Entry 8OTS (electron microscopy, 3.30 A resolution); this record covers chains C and J of the 13 polymer chains in the assembly.

[Chain C]
Name: Histone H2A type 1-B/E
From: Homo sapiens
Reference sequence: P04908 (H2A1B_HUMAN); residues 0-129 here correspond to UniProt positions 1-130 (UniProt number = residue number + 1)
Sequence (133 residues; numbered -3 to 129; the number before each row is that of its first residue; numbers below 1 keep their minus sign (Gly-3 is residue -3)):
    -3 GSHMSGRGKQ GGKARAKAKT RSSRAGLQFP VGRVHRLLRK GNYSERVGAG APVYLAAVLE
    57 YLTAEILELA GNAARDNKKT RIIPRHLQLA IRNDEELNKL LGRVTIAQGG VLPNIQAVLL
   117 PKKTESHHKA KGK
Not modelled in the structure: -3 to 7, 117-129
Differences from the reference sequence: expression tag (-3 to -1)
Curated features (UniProtKB/Swiss-Prot):
  - modified residue: Ser1 (N-acetylserine), Arg3 (Citrulline), Lys5 (N6-(2-hydroxyisobutyryl)lysine), Lys9 (N6-(2-hydroxyisobutyryl)lysine), Lys13 (N6-(beta-hydroxybutyryl)lysine), Lys36 (N6-(2-hydroxyisobutyryl)lysine), Lys74 (N6-(2-hydroxyisobutyryl)lysine), Lys75 (N6-(2-hydroxyisobutyryl)lysine), Lys95 (N6-(2-hydroxyisobutyryl)lysine), Gln104 (N5-methylglutamine), Lys118 (N6-(2-hydroxyisobutyryl)lysine), Lys119 (N6-crotonyllysine), Thr120 (Phosphothreonine), Lys125 (N6-crotonyllysine)
  - cross-link (Glycyl lysine isopeptide (Lys-Gly)): Lys13 (interchain with G-Cter in ubiquitin), Lys15 (interchain with G-Cter in ubiquitin), Lys119 (interchain with G-Cter in ubiquitin)
Glycans and other covalent adducts: pentanedial (PTD) linked to Lys36

[Chain J]
Molecule: 127-nt DNA strand
Sequence (127 nucleotides; each row starts with the number of its first residue):
    14 ATCTGACACG TGCCTGGAGA CTAGGGAGTA ATCCCCTTGG CGGTTAAAAC GCGGGGGACA
    74 GCGCGTACGT GCGTTTAAGC GGTGCTAGAG CTGTCTACGA CGCCCCACCC CGATTTGCAT
   134 AACAAAG

[Interface between chain C and chain J]
Pairs across the interface (10):
  Arg29(C) - DC123(J)  salt bridge to the phosphate
  Arg42(C) - DG112(J)  hydrogen bond to the sugar
  Arg42(C) - DA113(J)  hydrogen bond to the sugar
  Val43(C) - DG112(J)  sugar contact
  Val43(C) - DA113(J)  hydrogen bond to the phosphate
  Gly44(C) - DG112(J)  phosphate contact
  Ala45(C) - DG112(J)  phosphate contact
  Thr76(C) - DC131(J)  hydrogen bond to the phosphate
  Thr76(C) - DA132(J)  hydrogen bond to the phosphate
  Arg77(C) - DC131(J)  sugar contact
Other interface residues (no listed pair), chain C (11 interface residues in all): Thr16, His31, Glu41, Lys75
Other interface residues (no listed pair), chain J (6 interface residues in all): DC121

[Summary]
Chain C and chain J form an interface of 11 and 6 residues respectively; the contacts include 5 hydrogen bonds
and 1 salt bridge. Polar pairs include Arg42(C)-DG112(J), Arg42(C)-DA113(J) and Val43(C)-DA113(J). Covalently
linked pentanedial: at Lys36(C).
Chain C is Histone H2A type 1-B/E (Homo sapiens) and chain J is a 127-nt DNA strand; the structure, OCT4 and
MYC-MAX co-bound to a nucleosome, was determined by electron microscopy (same publication as 8OSJ, 8OSK, 8OSL
and 8OTT).
